Entry 5KYW (X-ray diffraction, 3.20 A resolution); this record covers chains A and B of the 3 polymer chains in the assembly.

# Chain A
Protein: Protein transport protein Sec23A
Organism: Homo sapiens
UniProt: Q15436 (SC23A_HUMAN); numbering as in UniProt (aligned over 1-765)
Chain sequence (765 residues; numbered 1 to 765; the number before each row is that of its first residue):
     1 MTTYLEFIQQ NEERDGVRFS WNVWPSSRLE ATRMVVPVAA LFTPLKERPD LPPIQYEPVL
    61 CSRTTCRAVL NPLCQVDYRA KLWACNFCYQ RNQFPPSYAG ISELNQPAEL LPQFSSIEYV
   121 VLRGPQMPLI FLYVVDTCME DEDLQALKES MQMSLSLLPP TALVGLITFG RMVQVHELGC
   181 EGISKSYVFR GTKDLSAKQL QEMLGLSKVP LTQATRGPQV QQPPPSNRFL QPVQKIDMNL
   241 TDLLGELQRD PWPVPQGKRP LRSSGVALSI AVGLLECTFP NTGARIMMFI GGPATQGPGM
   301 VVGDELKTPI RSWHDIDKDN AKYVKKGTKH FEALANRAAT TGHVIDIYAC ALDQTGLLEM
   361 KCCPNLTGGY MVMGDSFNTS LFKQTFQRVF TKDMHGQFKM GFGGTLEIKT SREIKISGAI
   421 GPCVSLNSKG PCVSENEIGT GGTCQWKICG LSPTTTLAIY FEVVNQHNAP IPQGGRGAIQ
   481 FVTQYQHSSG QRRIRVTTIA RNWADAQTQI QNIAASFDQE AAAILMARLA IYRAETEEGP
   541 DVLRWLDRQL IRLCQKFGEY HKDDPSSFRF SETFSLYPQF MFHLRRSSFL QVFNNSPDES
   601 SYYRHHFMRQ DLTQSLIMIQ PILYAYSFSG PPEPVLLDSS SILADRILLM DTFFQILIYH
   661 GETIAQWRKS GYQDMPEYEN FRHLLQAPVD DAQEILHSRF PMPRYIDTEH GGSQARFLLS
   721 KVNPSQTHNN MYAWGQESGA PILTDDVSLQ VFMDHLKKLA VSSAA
Disordered / not traced: 1-2, 210-225, 465-474, 663, 673, 723-740, 763-765
Bound ions: Zn2+: C61, C66, C85, C88
From the paper describing this entry:
  - mutagenesis - F628A/F681A: decreased binding to TANGO1
  - mutagenesis - F628A/F681A, Y672K/Y678A: abolished binding to Sec31a

# Chain B
Protein: Protein transport protein Sec24D
Organism: Homo sapiens
UniProt: O94855 (SC24D_HUMAN); residues 267-1033 here correspond to UniProt positions 266-1032 (UniProt number = residue number - 1)
Chain sequence (770 residues; numbered 1 to 1033; 263 numbers in that range are skipped by the numbering (no residue carries them; nothing is unmodelled there); the number before each row is that of its first residue):
     1 AMG
   267 SPIQVIENDR ASRGGQVYAT NTRGQIPPLV TTDCMIQDQG NASPRFIRCT TYCFPCTSDM
   327 AKQAQIPLAA VIKPFATIPS NESPLYLVNH GESGPVRCNR CKAYMCPFMQ FIEGGRRYQC
   387 GFCNCVNDVP PFYFQHLDHI GRRLDHYEKP ELSLGSYEYV ATLDYCRKSK PPNPPAFIFM
   447 IDVSYSNIKN GLVKLICEEL KTMLEKIPKE EQEETSAIRV GFITYNKVLH FFNVKSNLAQ
   507 PQMMVVTDVG EVFVPLLDGF LVNYQESQSV IHNLLDQIPD MFADSNENET VFAPVIQAGM
   567 EALKAADCPG KLFIFHSSLP TAEAPGKLKN RDDKKLVNTD KEKILFQPQT NVYDSLAKDC
   627 VAHGCSVTLF LFPSQYVDVA SLGLVPQLTG GTLYKYNNFQ MHLDRQQFLN DLRNDIEKKI
   687 GFDAIMRVRT STGFRATDFF GGILMNNTTD VEMAAIDCDK AVTVEFKHDD KLSEDSGALI
   747 QCAVLYTTIS GQRRLRIHNL GLNCSSQLAD LYKSCETDAL INFFAKSAFK AVLHQPLKVI
   807 REILVNQTAH MLACYRKNCA SPSAASQLIL PDSMKVLPVY MNCLLKNCVL LSRPEISTDE
   867 RAYQRQLVMT MGVADSQLFF YPQLLPIHTL DVKSTMLPAA VRCSESRLSE EGIFLLANGL
   927 HMFLWLGVSS PPELIQGIFN VPSFAHINTD MTLLPEVGNP YSQQLRMIMG IIQQKRPYSM
   987 KLTIVKQREQ PEMVFRQFLV EDKGLYGGSS YVDFLCCVHK EICQLLN
Disordered / not traced: 1011-1013, 1033
Cystine bridges: C322-C770
Construct notes: expression tag (1-3)
Bound ions: Zn2+: C364, C386, C389
UniProt features mapped onto this chain:
  - region: C364 to C389 (Zinc finger-like)
  - binding site (Zn(2+)): C364, C367, C386, C389
  - modified residue: S267 (Phosphoserine)

# How chain A and chain B interact
Pairs across the interface (30):
  M172(A) - F519(B)  hydrophobic
  M172(A) - P521(B)  hydrophobic
  G182(A) - Q506(B)
  G182(A) - Q543(B)  hydrogen bond (backbone-side chain)
  I183(A) - Q506(B)
  I183(A) - P507(B)
  I183(A) - M509(B)  hydrophobic
  I183(A) - M547(B)  hydrophobic
  S184(A) - Q506(B)  hydrogen bond (backbone-side chain)
  S184(A) - P507(B)
  S184(A) - Q508(B)
  S184(A) - M509(B)  hydrogen bond (backbone-backbone)
  K185(A) - M509(B)
  S186(A) - M509(B)  hydrogen bond (backbone-backbone)
  S186(A) - M510(B)
  S186(A) - V511(B)  hydrogen bond (backbone-backbone)
  Y187(A) - V511(B)
  Y187(A) - T513(B)
  V188(A) - M510(B)  hydrophobic
  V188(A) - V511(B)  hydrogen bond (backbone-backbone)
  V188(A) - F519(B)
  F189(A) - T513(B)
  R190(A) - D514(B)
  R190(A) - E517(B)  salt bridge
  R190(A) - V518(B)  hydrogen bond (side chain-backbone)
  R190(A) - F519(B)
  M203(A) - T513(B)  hydrogen bond
  W252(A) - P521(B)
  W252(A) - L522(B)
  W252(A) - L523(B)  hydrophobic
Other interface residues (no listed pair), chain A (13 interface residues in all): Q174
Other interface residues (no listed pair), chain B (19 interface residues in all): F498, V512, V520

# In short
The interface between chain A and chain B involves 13 residues on one side and 19 on the other; the contacts
include 8 hydrogen bonds and 1 salt bridge. Polar pairs include R190(A)-E517(B), G182(A)-Q543(B) and
S184(A)-Q506(B). The paper reports that F628A/F681A and Y672K/Y678A of chain A abolish binding to Sec31a;
F628A/F681A of chain A reduce binding to TANGO1.
Here chain A is Protein transport protein Sec23A and chain B is Protein transport protein Sec24D, both from
Homo sapiens. Entry 5KYW (crystal structure of Sec23 and TANGO1 peptide3 complex) was determined by X-ray
diffraction together with 5KYU, 5KYN and 5KYX from the same study.
